Entry 8TR2 (electron microscopy, 3.50 A resolution); this record covers chains A and B.

== Chain A (and B) ==
Protein: Metabotropic glutamate receptor 3
From: Rattus norvegicus
Notes: chain B of this document is another copy of the same molecule, construct and numbering; everything in this record applies to it too
Reference sequence: P31422 (GRM3_RAT); residue numbers follow UniProt; this construct covers 1-879
Chain sequence (921 residues; numbered 1 to 921; the number before each row is that of its first residue):
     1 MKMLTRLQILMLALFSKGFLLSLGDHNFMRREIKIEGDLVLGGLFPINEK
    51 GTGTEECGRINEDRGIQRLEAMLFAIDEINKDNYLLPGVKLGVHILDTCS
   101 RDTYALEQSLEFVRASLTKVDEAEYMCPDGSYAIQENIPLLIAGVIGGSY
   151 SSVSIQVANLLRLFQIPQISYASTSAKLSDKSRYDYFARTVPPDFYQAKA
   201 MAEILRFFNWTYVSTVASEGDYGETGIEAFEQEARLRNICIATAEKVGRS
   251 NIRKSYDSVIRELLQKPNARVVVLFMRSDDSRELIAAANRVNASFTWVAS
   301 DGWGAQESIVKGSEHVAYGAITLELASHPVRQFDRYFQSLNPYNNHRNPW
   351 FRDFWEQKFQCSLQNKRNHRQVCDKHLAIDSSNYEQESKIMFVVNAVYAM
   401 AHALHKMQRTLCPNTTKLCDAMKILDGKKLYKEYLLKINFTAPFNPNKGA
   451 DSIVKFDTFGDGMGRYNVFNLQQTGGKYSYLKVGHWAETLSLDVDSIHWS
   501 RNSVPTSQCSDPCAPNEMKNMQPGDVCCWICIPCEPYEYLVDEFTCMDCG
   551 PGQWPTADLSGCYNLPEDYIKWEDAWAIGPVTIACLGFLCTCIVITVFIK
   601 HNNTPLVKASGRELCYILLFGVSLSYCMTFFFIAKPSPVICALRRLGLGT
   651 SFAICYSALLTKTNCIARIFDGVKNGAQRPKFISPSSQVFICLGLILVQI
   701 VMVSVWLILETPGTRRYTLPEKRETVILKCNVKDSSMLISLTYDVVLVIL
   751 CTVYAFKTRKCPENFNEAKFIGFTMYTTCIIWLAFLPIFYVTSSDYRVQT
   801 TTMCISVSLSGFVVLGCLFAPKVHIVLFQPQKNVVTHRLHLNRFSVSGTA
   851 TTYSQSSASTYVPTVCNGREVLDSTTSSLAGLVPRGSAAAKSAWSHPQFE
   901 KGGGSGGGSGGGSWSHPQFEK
Not modelled in the structure: 1-29, 122-138, 364-367, 371-372, 475, 513-515, 522-524, 605-608, 631-632, 671-673, 677-685, 762-764, 794-800, 833-921
Differences from the reference sequence: expression tag (880-921)
Disulfide bonds: Cys57-Cys99, Cys240-Cys527, Cys361-Cys373, Cys412-Cys419, Cys509-Cys528, Cys534-Cys546, Cys549-Cys562
Metal / ion sites: Ca2+ near Thr98 (its only coordinating residue here)
Small-molecule neighbours: JIX ((1S,4R,5R,6S)-4-amino-2-oxabicyclo[3.1.0]hexane-4,6-dicarboxylic acid): Arg64, Arg68, Ser149, Tyr150, Ser151, Ala172, Ser173, Thr174, Tyr222, Asp301, Gly302, Lys389
UniProt features mapped onto this chain:
  - binding site (L-glutamate): Arg68, Ser151, Ala172 to Thr174, Tyr222, Asp301, Lys389
  - glycosylation (N-linked (GlcNAc...) asparagine): Asn209, Asn292, Asn414, Asn439
From the paper describing this entry:
  - binding site for JIX: Arg68, Ser151
  - mutagenesis - V639A, I708A: increased signaling in response to agonist
  - mutagenesis - V639A, I708A: increased signaling in response to PAM
  - mutagenesis - V639A, I708A: unchanged expression
  - mutagenesis - V639A, I708A: increased localization to either ligand
  - mutagenesis - L750A: decreased signaling in response to PAM
  - mutagenesis - L750A: decreased signaling in response to Glutamate
  - mutagenesis - T742A, L750A: increased localization to glutamate
  - mutagenesis - V746A, V753A, V791A: decreased localization to glutamate
  - mutagenesis - V746A, V753A: increased signaling in response to glutamate
  - mutagenesis - I780A: abolished signaling in response to either ligand
  - mutagenesis - I781A: abolished signaling
  - mutagenesis - I780A: abolished localization to glutamate
  - mutagenesis - I780A: abolished localization to PAM
  - mutagenesis - I781A, I788A: decreased localization to PAM
  - mutagenesis - I781A, I788A: unchanged localization to glutamate
  - mutagenesis - V639A, I708A: increased localization to agonist
  - mutagenesis - I780A: abolished signaling in response to glutamate
  - mutagenesis - I780A: abolished signaling in response to PAM

== Chain A / chain B interface ==
Pairs across the interface (15):
  Asp102(A) with Arg183(B), salt bridge
  Glu107(A) with Leu163(B)
  Arg114(A) with Leu117(B)
  Leu117(A) with Arg114(B); Leu117(B), hydrophobic
  Thr118(A) with Thr118(B)
  Asp121(A) with Asp121(B)
  Gln156(A) with Gln156(B); Asn159(B)
  Asn159(A) with Gln156(B)
  Leu163(A) with Glu107(B)
  Asp180(A) with Ser250(B)
  Arg183(A) with Asp102(B), salt bridge
  Ser250(A) with Asp180(B)
  Ile530(A) with Ile530(B), hydrophobic
Also at the interface, not in a pair above, chain A (21 interface residues in all): Thr103, Leu106, Leu110, Ala176, Glu228, Lys246, Asn251, Ile252
Also at the interface, not in a pair above, chain B (21 interface residues in all): Thr103, Leu106, Leu110, Ala176, Glu228, Lys246, Asn251, Ile252

== Summary ==
The chain A/chain B interface involves 21 residues from each chain, with 2 salt bridges. Its one salt-bridged
contact is Asp102(A)-Arg183(B). Chain A binds compound JIX. From the paper: a binding site for JIX at Arg68(A)
and Ser151(A); V746A, V753A and V791A of chain A reduce localization to glutamate; 10 substitutions were
tested in all.
Chain A and chain B are both Metabotropic glutamate receptor 3 (Rattus norvegicus); the structure, mGluR3 in
the presence of the agonist LY379268, was determined by electron microscopy, deposited together with 8TQB,
8TR0 and 8TRC.
